PDB entry 4A3K | X-ray diffraction, 3.50 A resolution | chains A and T of the 15 polymer chains in the assembly

== Chain A ==
Molecule: DNA-directed RNA polymerase II subunit RPB1
Source organism: Saccharomyces cerevisiae
Notes: EC 2.7.7.6
UniProt: P04050 (RPB1_YEAST); residues 1-1732 here = UniProt positions 1-1732
Chain sequence (1732 residues; each row starts with the number of its first residue):
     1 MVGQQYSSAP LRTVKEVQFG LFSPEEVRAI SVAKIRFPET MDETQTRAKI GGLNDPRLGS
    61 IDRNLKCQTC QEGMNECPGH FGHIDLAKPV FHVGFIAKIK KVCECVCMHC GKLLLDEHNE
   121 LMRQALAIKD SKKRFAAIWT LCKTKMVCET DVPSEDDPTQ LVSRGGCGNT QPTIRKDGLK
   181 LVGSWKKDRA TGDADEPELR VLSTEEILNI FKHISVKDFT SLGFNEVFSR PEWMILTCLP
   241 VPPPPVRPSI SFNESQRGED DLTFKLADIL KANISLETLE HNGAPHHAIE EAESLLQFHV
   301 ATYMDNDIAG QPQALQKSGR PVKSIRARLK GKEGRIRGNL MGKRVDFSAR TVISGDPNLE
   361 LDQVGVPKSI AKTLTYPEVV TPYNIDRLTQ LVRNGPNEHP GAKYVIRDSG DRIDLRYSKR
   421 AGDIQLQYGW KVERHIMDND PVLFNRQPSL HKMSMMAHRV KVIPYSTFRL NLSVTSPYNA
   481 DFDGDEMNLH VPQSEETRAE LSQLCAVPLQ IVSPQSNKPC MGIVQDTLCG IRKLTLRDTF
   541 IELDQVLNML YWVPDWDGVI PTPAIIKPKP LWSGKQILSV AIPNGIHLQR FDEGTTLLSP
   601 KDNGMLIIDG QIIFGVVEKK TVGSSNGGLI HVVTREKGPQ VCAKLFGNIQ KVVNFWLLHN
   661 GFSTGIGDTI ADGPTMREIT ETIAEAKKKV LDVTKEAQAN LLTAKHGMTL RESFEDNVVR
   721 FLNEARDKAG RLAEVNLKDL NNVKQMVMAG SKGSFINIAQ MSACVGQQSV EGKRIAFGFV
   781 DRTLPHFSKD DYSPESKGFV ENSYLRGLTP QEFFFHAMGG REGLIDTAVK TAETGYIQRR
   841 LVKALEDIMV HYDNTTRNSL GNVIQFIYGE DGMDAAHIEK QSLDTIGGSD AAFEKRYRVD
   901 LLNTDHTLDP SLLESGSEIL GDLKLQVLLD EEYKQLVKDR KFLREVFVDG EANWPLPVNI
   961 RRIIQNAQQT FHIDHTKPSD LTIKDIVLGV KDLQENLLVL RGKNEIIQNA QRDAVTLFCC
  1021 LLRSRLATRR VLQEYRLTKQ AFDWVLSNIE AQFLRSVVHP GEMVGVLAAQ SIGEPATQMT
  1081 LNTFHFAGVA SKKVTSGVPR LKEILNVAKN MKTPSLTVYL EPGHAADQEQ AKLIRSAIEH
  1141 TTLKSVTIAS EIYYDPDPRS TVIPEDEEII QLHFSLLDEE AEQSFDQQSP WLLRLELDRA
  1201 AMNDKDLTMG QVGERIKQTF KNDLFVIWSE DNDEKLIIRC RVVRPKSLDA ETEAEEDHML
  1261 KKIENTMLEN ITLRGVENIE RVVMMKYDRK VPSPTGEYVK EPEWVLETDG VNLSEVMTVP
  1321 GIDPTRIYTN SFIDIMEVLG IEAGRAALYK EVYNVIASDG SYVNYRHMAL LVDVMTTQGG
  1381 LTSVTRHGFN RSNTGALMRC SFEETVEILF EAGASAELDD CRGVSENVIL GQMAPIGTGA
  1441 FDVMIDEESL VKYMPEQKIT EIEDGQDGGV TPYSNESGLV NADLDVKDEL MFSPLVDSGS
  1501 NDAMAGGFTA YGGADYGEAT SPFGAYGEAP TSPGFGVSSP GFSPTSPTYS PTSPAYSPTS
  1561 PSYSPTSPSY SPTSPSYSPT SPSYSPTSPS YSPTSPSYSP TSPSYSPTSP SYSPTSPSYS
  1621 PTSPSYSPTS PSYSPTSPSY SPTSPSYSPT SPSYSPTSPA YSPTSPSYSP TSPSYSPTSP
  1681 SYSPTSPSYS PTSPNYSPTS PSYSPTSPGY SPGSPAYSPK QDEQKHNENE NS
Not modelled in the structure: 1-2, 1081-1091, 1177-1186, 1244-1253, 1456-1732
Metal / ion sites: Zn2+ site 1: Cys-67, Cys-70, Cys-77, His-80; Zn2+ site 2: Cys-107, Cys-110, Cys-148, Cys-167; Mg2+: Asp-481, Asp-483, Asp-485 (shared with 1 residue of chain P)
UniProt features mapped onto this chain:
  - region: Pro-248 to Asp-260 (Lid loop), Asn-306 to Lys-323 (Rudder loop), Pro-810 to Glu-822 (Bridging helix)
  - binding site (Zn(2+)): Cys-67, Cys-70, Cys-77, His-80, Cys-107, Cys-110, Cys-148, Cys-167
  - binding site (Mg(2+)): Asp-481, Asp-483, Asp-485
  - modified residue: Thr-1471 (Phosphothreonine)
  - cross-link (Glycyl lysine isopeptide (Lys-Gly)): Lys-695 (interchain with G-Cter in ubiquitin), Lys-1246 (interchain with G-Cter in ubiquitin), Lys-1350 (interchain with G-Cter in ubiquitin)
  - natural variant: Ser-1653 to Pro-1659 (deletion: In strain: A364A)
  - mutagenesis: Lys-1246 (K1246R: Impairs ubiquitination during transcription stress)
From the paper describing this entry:
  - mutagenesis - Q1078N, Q1078S: abolished growth (citing earlier work)

== Chain T ==
Molecule: 26-nt DNA strand
Sequence (26 nucleotides; row label = number of the first residue in the row):
     4 AGCTCAAGTA CTTTTTCCUG GTCATT
Not modelled in the structure: 4-6, 26-29
Modified residues: BRU (5-bromo-2'-deoxyuridine-5'-monophosphate) at position 22

== Interface between chain A and chain T ==
Contacting residue pairs (21):
  Ala-309(A) / DC14(T)  phosphate contact
  Arg-326(A) / DT16(T)  salt bridge to the phosphate
  Lys-332(A) / DT19(T)  salt bridge to the phosphate
  Lys-332(A) / DC20(T)  salt bridge to the phosphate
  Arg-337(A) / DT17(T)  phosphate contact
  Arg-337(A) / DT18(T)  salt bridge to the phosphate
  Arg-344(A) / DC21(T)  salt bridge to the phosphate
  Arg-350(A) / DC21(T)  sugar contact
  Gln-447(A) / DC20(T)  sugar contact
  Gln-447(A) / DC21(T)  hydrogen bond to the phosphate
  Pro-448(A) / DT19(T)  base contact
  Ala-832(A) / DT18(T)  sugar contact
  Ala-832(A) / DT19(T)  base contact
  Tyr-836(A) / DT17(T)  phosphate contact
  Tyr-836(A) / DT18(T)  sugar contact
  Arg-839(A) / DT18(T)  phosphate contact
  Arg-1386(A) / DT16(T)  sugar contact
  Glu-1403(A) / DT16(T)  phosphate contact
  Glu-1403(A) / DT17(T)  sugar contact
  Glu-1404(A) / DT16(T)  phosphate contact
  Glu-1407(A) / DT16(T)  phosphate contact
Interface residues without a listed pair, chain A (17 interface residues in all): Asn-488, Thr-831
Interface residues without a listed pair, chain T (9 interface residues in all): DT15, BRU_22

== Overview ==
17 residues of chain A face 9 of chain T across their interface, with 1 hydrogen bond and 5 salt bridges.
Polar contacts include Gln-447(A)/DC21(T), Arg-326(A)/DT16(T) and Lys-332(A)/DT19(T). UniProt lists 8
Zn2+-binding residues, 3 Mg2+-binding residues and one mutagenesis site on chain A. From the paper: Q1078N and
Q1078S of chain A abolish growth.
Here chain A is DNA-directed RNA polymerase II subunit RPB1 (Saccharomyces cerevisiae) and chain T is a 26-nt
DNA strand. Entry 4A3K (RNA Polymerase II initial transcribing complex with a 7nt DNA-RNA hybrid) was
determined by X-ray diffraction (same publication as 4A3B, 4A3C, 4A3D, 4A3E, 4A3F, 4A3G and 4 further
entries).
